5GZC - chain A; structure by X-ray diffraction, 1.08 A resolution.

[Chain A]
Molecule: Galectin-8
Organism: Homo sapiens
Notes: fragment: carbohydrate recognition domain
UniProtKB: O00214 (LEG8_HUMAN); residues 14-165 here correspond to UniProt positions 7-158 (UniProt number = residue number - 7)
Chain sequence (152 residues; numbered 14 to 165; the number before each row is that of its first residue):
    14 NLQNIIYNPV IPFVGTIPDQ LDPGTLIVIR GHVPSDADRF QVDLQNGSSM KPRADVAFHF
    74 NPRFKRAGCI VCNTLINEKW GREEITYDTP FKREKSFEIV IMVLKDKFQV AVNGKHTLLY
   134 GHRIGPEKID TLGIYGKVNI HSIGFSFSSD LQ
Reported in the primary citation:
  - conformationally variable residues (order/disorder transition, side-chain flip): Q16 to I19, R52, S161 to Q165
  - contacts within the chain: I19-F26 (hydrophobic contact)
  - binding site for glycerol: R52, H72, N74, R76, W93, E96

[In short]
From the paper: a binding site for glycerol at R52, H72 and N74 among others; conformational variability at
Q16, R52 and S161.
Chain A is Galectin-8 (Homo sapiens); the structure, Crystal structure of Galectin-8 N-CRD with part of
linker, was determined by X-ray diffraction together with 5GZD, 5GZE, 5GZF and 5GZG from the same study.
